7YX1 - chains A and B; structure by X-ray diffraction, 2.65 A resolution.

Chain A (and B):
Molecule: Sandercyanin Fluorescent Protein
Notes: chain B of this document is another copy of the same molecule, construct and numbering; everything in this record applies to it too
Reference sequence: A0A1D5B367 (A0A1D5B367_SANVI); residues 20-202 here correspond to UniProt positions 1-183 (UniProt number = residue number - 19)
Sequence (183 residues; numbered 20 to 202; the number before each row is that of its first residue):
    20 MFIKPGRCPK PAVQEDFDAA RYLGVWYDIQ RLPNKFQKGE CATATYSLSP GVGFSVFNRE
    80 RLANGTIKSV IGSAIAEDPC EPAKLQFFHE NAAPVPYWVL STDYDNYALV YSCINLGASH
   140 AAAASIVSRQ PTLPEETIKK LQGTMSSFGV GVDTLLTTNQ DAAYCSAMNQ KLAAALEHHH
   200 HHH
Not modelled in the structure: 189-202
Disulfides: Cys27-Cys132, Cys60-Cys184
Sequence notes: variant Ala142 (Tyr123 in A0A1D5B367)
Small-molecule neighbours: biliverdine ix alpha (BLA): Trp45, Asp47, Phe55, Gln56, Lys57, Ala61, Thr62, Ala63, Tyr65, Asn77, Arg78, Glu79, Leu81, Lys87, Ser88, Val89, His108, Ala111, Val114, Tyr116, Val129, Ser131, Leu135, Gly136, Ala137, Ala140, Ala142, Ser144

Chain A / chain B interface:
Contacting residue pairs - 32 pairs, chain A then chain B:
  Leu67(A) - Pro69(B)
  Pro69(A) - Leu67(B)
  Pro69(A) - Pro69(B)
  Pro69(A) - Ser74(B)
  Gly70(A) - Ile90(B)
  Gly70(A) - Gly91(B)
  Gly70(A) - Ser92(B)
  Val71(A) - Ser92(B)  hydrogen bond (backbone-side chain)
  Val71(A) - Phe107(B)
  Val71(A) - Glu109(B)
  Ser74(A) - Pro69(B)
  Ile90(A) - Gly70(B)
  Ile90(A) - Val71(B)
  Gly91(A) - Gly70(B)
  Gly91(A) - Val71(B)
  Ser92(A) - Gly70(B)
  Ser92(A) - Val71(B)  hydrogen bond (side chain-backbone)
  Ser92(A) - Ile94(B)
  Ile94(A) - Ile94(B)  hydrophobic
  Ile94(A) - Phe107(B)  hydrophobic
  Glu96(A) - Glu96(B)
  Glu96(A) - Phe107(B)
  Glu96(A) - Pro113(B)
  Phe107(A) - Val71(B)
  Phe107(A) - Ile94(B)  hydrophobic
  Phe107(A) - Glu96(B)
  Phe107(A) - Phe107(B)  hydrophobic
  His108(A) - Val71(B)
  Asn110(A) - Pro98(B)
  Ala111(A) - Glu96(B)
  Ala111(A) - Pro98(B)
  Pro113(A) - Glu96(B)
Other interface residues (no listed pair), chain A (18 interface residues in all): Ser68, Glu109, Ala112
Other interface residues (no listed pair), chain B (16 interface residues in all): Ser68, His108

Overview:
18 residues of chain A face 16 of chain B across their interface; the contacts include 2 hydrogen bonds. Its
one hydrogen-bonded contact is Val71(A)-Ser92(B). Chain A binds biliverdine ix alpha.
Both chains are Sandercyanin Fluorescent Protein. Entry 7YX1 (Sandercyanin fluorescent protein - Y142A variant
bound to BV) was determined by X-ray diffraction, deposited together with 7O2Y and 7O3K.
